PDB entry 2O9R | X-ray diffraction, 2.30 A resolution | chain A

== Chain A ==
Protein: Beta-glucosidase B
Organism: Paenibacillus polymyxa
Notes: EC 3.2.1.21
Reference sequence: P22505 (BGLB_PAEPO); residue numbers follow UniProt; this construct covers 4-448
Sequence (452 residues; each row starts with the number of its first residue; numbers below 1 keep their minus sign (Met-3 is residue -3)):
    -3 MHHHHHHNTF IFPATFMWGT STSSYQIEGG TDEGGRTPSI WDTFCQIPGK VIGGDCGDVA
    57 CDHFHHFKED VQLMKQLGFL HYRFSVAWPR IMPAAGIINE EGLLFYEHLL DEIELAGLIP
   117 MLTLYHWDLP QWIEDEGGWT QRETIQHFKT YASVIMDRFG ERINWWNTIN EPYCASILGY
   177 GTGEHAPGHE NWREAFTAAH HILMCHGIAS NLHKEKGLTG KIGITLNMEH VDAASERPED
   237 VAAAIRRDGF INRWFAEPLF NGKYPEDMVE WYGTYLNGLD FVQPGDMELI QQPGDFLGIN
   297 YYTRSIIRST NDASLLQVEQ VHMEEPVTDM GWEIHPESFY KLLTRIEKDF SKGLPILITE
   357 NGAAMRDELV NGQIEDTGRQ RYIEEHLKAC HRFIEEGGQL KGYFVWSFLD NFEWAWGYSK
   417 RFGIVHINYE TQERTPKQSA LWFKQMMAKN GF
Disordered / not traced: -3 to 3
Sequence notes: expression tag (-3 to 3); engineered mutation Gln376 (His in P22505), Arg377 (Gly in P22505)
Cystine bridges: Cys41-Cys52
Curated features (UniProtKB/Swiss-Prot):
  - active site: Glu167 (Proton donor), Glu356 (Nucleophile)

== In short ==
UniProt lists active-site residues Glu167 and Glu356.
Chain A is Beta-glucosidase B (Paenibacillus polymyxa); the structure, beta-glucosidase B complexed with
thiocellobiose, was determined by X-ray diffraction together with 2O9P, 2O9T, 2Z1S and 2JIE from the same
study.
